Entry 5JD0 (X-ray diffraction, 2.30 A resolution); this record covers chain A.

[Chain A]
Name: Arf-GAP with Rho-GAP domain, ANK repeat and PH domain-containing protein 3
Source organism: Homo sapiens
UniProtKB: Q8WWN8 (ARAP3_HUMAN); residues 906-1107 here = UniProt positions 906-1107
Sequence (211 residues; each row starts with the number of its first residue):
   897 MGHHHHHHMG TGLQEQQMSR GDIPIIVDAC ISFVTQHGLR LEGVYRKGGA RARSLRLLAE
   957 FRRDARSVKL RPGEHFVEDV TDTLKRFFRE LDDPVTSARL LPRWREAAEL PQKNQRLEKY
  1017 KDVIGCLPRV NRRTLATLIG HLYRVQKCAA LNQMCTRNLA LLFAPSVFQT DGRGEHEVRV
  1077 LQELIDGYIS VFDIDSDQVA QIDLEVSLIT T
Unresolved in the structure: 897-906
Sequence notes: expression tag (897-905)
Swiss-Prot annotation at these positions:
  - site: Arg942 (Arginine finger)
  - natural variant: Ile1085 (I1085M: In a breast cancer sample)
From the paper describing this entry:
  - mutagenesis - R942A, R949A, R949E, R982E, R985E: decreased catalytic activity
  - mutagenesis - R982A (3-fold), R985A (3-fold): decreased catalytic activity on RhoA

[Overview]
The paper reports that R942A, R949A and R949E, among others, reduce catalytic activity; R982A and R985A reduce
catalytic activity on RhoA; 7 substitutions were tested in all.
Chain A is Arf-GAP with Rho-GAP domain, ANK repeat and PH domain-containing protein 3 (Homo sapiens); the
structure, crystal structure of ARAP3 RhoGAP domain, was determined by X-ray diffraction, deposited together
with 5JCP.
